PDB entry 8B41 | electron microscopy, 3.80 A resolution | chains E and F of the 10 polymer chains in the assembly

Chain E (and F):
Name: Volume-regulated anion channel subunit LRRC8C
Source organism: Mus musculus
Notes: chain F of this document is another copy of the same molecule, construct and numbering; everything in this record applies to it too
UniProtKB: Q8R502 (LRC8C_MOUSE); residue numbers follow UniProt; this construct covers 2-803
Amino-acid sequence (811 residues; each row starts with the number of its first residue; numbering starts at 0):
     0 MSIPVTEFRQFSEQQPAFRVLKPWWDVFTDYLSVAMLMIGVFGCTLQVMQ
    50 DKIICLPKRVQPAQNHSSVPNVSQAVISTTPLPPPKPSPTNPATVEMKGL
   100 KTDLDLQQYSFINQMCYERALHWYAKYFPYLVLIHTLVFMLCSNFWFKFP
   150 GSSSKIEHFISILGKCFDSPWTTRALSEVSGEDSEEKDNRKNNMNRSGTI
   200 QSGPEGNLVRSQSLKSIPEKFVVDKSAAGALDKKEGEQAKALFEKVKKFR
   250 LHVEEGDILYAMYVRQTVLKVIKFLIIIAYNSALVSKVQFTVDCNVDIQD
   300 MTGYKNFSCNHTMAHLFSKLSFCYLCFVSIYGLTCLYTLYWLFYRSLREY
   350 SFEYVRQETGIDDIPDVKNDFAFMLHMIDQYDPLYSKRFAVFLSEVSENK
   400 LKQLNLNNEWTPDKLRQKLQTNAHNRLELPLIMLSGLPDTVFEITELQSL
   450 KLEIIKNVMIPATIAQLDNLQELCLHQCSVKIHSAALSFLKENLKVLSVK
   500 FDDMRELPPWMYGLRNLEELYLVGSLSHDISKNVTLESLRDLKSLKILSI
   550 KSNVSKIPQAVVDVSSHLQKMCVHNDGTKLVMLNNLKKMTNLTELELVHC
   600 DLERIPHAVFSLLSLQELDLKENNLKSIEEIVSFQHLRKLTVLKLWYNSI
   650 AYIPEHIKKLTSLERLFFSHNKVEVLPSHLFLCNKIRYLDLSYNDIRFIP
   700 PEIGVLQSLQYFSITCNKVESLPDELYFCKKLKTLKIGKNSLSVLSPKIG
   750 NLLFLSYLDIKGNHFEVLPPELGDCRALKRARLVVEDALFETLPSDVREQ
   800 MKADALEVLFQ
Disordered / not traced: 0-15, 60-94, 169-243, 350-364, 395-810 (chain F: 0-15, 60-94, 157-254, 344-810)
Sequence notes: initiating methionine (0); expression tag (1, 804-810); conflict Arg-781 (Gly in Q8R502)
Cystine bridges: Cys-54/Cys-308, Cys-115/Cys-293
Curated features (UniProtKB/Swiss-Prot):
  - modified residue (Phosphoserine): Ser-212, Ser-215
  - mutagenesis: Leu-105 (L105R: No effect on channel activity of the complex with LRRC8A)
From the paper describing this entry:
  - specificity-determining residues: Leu-105

How chain E and chain F interact:
Residue-residue contacts (49; chain E residue first):
  Val-47(E) with Phe-41(F), hydrophobic; Leu-45(F), hydrophobic; Gln-49(F)
  Val-59(E) with Glu-95(F); Met-96(F)
  Thr-101(E) with Gly-98(F), hydrogen bond (backbone-backbone)
  Asp-102(E) with Gly-98(F), hydrogen bond (side chain-backbone); Leu-99(F); Lys-100(F)
  Asp-104(E) with Thr-101(F), hydrogen bond; Tyr-108(F), hydrogen bond
  Gln-106(E) with Ile-53(F); Cys-54(F); Tyr-108(F); Asn-112(F), hydrogen bond
  Gln-107(E) with Leu-55(F); Leu-99(F), hydrogen bond (side chain-backbone)
  Ser-109(E) with Ile-53(F)
  Phe-110(E) with Ile-53(F), hydrophobic; Leu-55(F), hydrophobic; Asn-309(F)
  Gln-113(E) with Ile-53(F); Phe-289(F); Asn-309(F), hydrogen bond; Thr-311(F), hydrogen bond
  Met-114(E) with Phe-289(F), hydrophobic
  Glu-117(E) with Phe-289(F); His-314(F), salt bridge
  Lys-125(E) with His-314(F)
  Tyr-126(E) with His-314(F), hydrogen bond; Lys-318(F)
  Phe-144(E) with Phe-27(F), hydrophobic
  Lys-147(E) with Tyr-30(F)
  Pro-149(E) with Trp-23(F), hydrophobic
  Asp-299(E) with Lys-57(F); Leu-99(F)
  Met-300(E) with Leu-55(F), hydrophobic; Pro-56(F); Lys-57(F); Leu-99(F); Ser-307(F)
  Thr-301(E) with Gly-98(F); Leu-99(F), hydrogen bond (backbone-backbone)
  Gly-302(E) with Met-96(F); Lys-97(F); Leu-99(F)
  Tyr-303(E) with Met-96(F); Lys-97(F); Gly-98(F), hydrogen bond (side chain-backbone)
Other interface residues (no listed pair), chain E (26 interface residues in all): Arg-58, Leu-105, Tyr-129, Lys-304
Other interface residues (no listed pair), chain F (30 interface residues in all): Asp-102, Leu-103, Leu-105, Leu-315
Interface features reported in the paper:
  - residue pairs: Gln-106(E)/Asn-112(F)
  - interface residues, chain E: Gln-106(E)
  - interface residues, chain F: Asn-112(F)

Summary:
Chain E and chain F form an interface of 26 and 30 residues respectively; the contacts include 11 hydrogen
bonds and 1 salt bridge. Among the polar pairs are Glu-117(E)/His-314(F), Asp-102(E)/Gly-98(F) and
Asp-104(E)/Thr-101(F). The authors report a contact between Gln-106(E) and Asn-112(F). The paper reports
interface residues Gln-106(E) and Asn-112(F); the specificity determinant Leu-105(E).
Both chains are Volume-regulated anion channel subunit LRRC8C (Mus musculus). Entry 8B41 (Structure of
heteromeric LRRC8A/C (1:1 co-transfected) Volume-Regulated Anion Channel in complex with synthetic nanobody
Sb1) was determined by electron microscopy, deposited together with 8B40, 8B42 and 8BEN.
